1FLC - chains B and D of the 6 polymer chains in the assembly; structure by X-ray diffraction, 3.20 A resolution.

[Chain B (and D)]
Molecule: Haemagglutinin-esterase-fusion glycoprotein
Source organism: Influenza C virus (C/Johannesburg/1/66)
Notes: fragment: hef2; chain D of this document is another copy of the same molecule, construct and numbering; everything in this record applies to it too
Sequence (175 residues; each row starts with the number of its first residue):
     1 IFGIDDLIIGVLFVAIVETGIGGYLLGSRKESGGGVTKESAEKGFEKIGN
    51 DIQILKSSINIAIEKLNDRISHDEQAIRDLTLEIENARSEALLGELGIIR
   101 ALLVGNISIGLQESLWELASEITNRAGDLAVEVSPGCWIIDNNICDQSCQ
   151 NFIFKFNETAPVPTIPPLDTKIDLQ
Disordered / not traced: 1-3, 166-175
Disulfides: Cys145-Cys149
Glycans and other covalent adducts: glycan linked to Asn106

[Interface between chain B and chain D]
Contacting residue pairs - 9 pairs, chain B then chain D:
  Asn67(B) with Glu90(D), hydrogen bond (side chain-backbone)
  Arg69(B) with Glu95(D), salt bridge
  His72(B) with Glu83(D)
  Leu102(B) with Ile98(D), hydrophobic; Leu102(D), hydrophobic
  Trp116(B) with Trp116(D), hydrophobic
  Glu117(B) with Phe13(D)
  Ser120(B) with Phe13(D)
  Thr123(B) with Val133(D)
Also at the interface, not in a pair above, chain B (14 interface residues in all): Ile70, Glu95, Ile99, Ile109, Glu113, Asn124
Also at the interface, not in a pair above, chain D (16 interface residues in all): Asp5, Asp6, Leu12, Ile84, Ala87, Ala91, Gly94, Ile109

[In short]
14 residues of chain B face 16 of chain D across their interface, with 1 hydrogen bond and 1 salt bridge.
Among the polar pairs are Arg69(B)-Glu95(D) and Asn67(B)-Glu90(D).
Chain B and chain D are both Haemagglutinin-esterase-fusion glycoprotein (Influenza C virus
(C/Johannesburg/1/66)); the structure, X-ray structure of the haemagglutinin-esterase-fusion glycoprotein of
influenza C virus, was determined by X-ray diffraction.
